6EYD - chains B and C of the 6 polymer chains in the assembly; structure by electron microscopy, 4.22 A resolution (low resolution: residue-level contacts below are approximate; hydrogen-bond / salt-bridge calls are withheld).

== Chain B ==
Molecule: DNA-directed RNA polymerase subunit alpha
From: Mycobacterium smegmatis (strain ATCC 700084 / mc(2)155)
Notes: EC 2.7.7.6
UniProtKB: A0QSL8 (RPOA_MYCS2); residues 1-350 here = UniProt positions 1-350
Chain sequence (350 residues; each row starts with the number of its first residue):
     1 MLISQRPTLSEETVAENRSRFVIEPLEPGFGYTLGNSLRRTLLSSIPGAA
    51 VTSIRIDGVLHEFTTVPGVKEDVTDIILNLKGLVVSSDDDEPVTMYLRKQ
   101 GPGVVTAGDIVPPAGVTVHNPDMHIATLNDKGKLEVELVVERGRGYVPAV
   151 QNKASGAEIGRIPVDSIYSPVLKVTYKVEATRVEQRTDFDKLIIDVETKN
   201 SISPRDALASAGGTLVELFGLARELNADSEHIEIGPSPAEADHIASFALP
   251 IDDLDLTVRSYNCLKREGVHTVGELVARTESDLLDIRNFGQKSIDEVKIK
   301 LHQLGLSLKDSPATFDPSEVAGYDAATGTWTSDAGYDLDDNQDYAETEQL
Unresolved in the structure: 234-350

== Chain C ==
Molecule: DNA-directed RNA polymerase subunit beta
From: Mycobacterium smegmatis (strain ATCC 700084 / mc(2)155)
Notes: EC 2.7.7.6
UniProtKB: P60281 (RPOB_MYCS2); residue numbers follow UniProt; this construct covers 2-1169
Chain sequence (1178 residues; each row starts with the number of its first residue):
     1 VLEGCILAVSSQSKSNAITNNSVPGAPNRVSFAKLREPLEVPGLLDVQTD
    51 SFEWLVGSDRWRQAAIDRGEENPVGGLEEVLAELSPIEDFSGSMSLSFSD
   101 PRFDEVKASVDECKDKDMTYAAPLFVTAEFINNNTGEIKSQTVFMGDFPM
   151 MTEKGTFIINGTERVVVSQLVRSPGVYFDETIDKSTEKTLHSVKVIPGRG
   201 AWLEFDVDKRDTVGVRIDRKRRQPVTVLLKALGWTNEQIVERFGFSEIMM
   251 GTLEKDTTSGTDEALLDIYRKLRPGEPPTKESAQTLLENLFFKEKRYDLA
   301 RVGRYKVNKKLGLNAGKPITSSTLTEEDVVATIEYLVRLHEGQTSMTVPG
   351 GVEVPVEVDDIDHFGNRRLRTVGELIQNQIRVGLSRMERVVRERMTTQDV
   401 EAITPQTLINIRPVVAAIKEFFGTSQLSQFMDQNNPLSGLTHKRRLSALG
   451 PGGLSRERAGLEVRDVHPSHYGRMCPIETPEGPNIGLIGSLSVYARVNPF
   501 GFIETPYRKVENGVVTDQIDYLTADEEDRHVVAQANSPTDENGRFTEDRV
   551 MVRKKGGEVEFVSADQVDYMDVSPRQMVSVATAMIPFLEHDDANRALMGA
   601 NMQRQAVPLVRSEAPLVGTGMELRAAIDAGDVVVADKTGVIEEVSADYIT
   651 VMADDGTRQSYRLRKFARSNHGTCANQRPIVDAGQRVEAGQVIADGPCTQ
   701 NGEMALGKNLLVAIMPWEGHNYEDAIILSNRLVEEDVLTSIHIEEHEIDA
   751 RDTKLGAEEITRDIPNVSDEVLADLDERGIVRIGAEVRDGDILVGKVTPK
   801 GETELTPEERLLRAIFGEKAREVRDTSLKVPHGESGKVIGIRVFSREDDD
   851 ELPAGVNELVRVYVAQKRKISDGDKLAGRHGNKGVIGKILPVEDMPFLPD
   901 GTPVDIILNTHGVPRRMNIGQILETHLGWVAKAGWNIDVAAGVPDWASKL
   951 PEELYSAPADSTVATPVFDGAQEGELAGLLGSTLPNRDGEVMVDADGKST
  1001 LFDGRSGEPFPYPVTVGYMYILKLHHLVDDKIHARSTGPYSMITQQPLGG
  1051 KAQFGGQRFGEMECWAMQAYGAAYTLQELLTIKSDDTVGRVKVYEAIVKG
  1101 ENIPEPGIPESFKVLLKELQSLCLNVEVLSSDGAAIEMRDGDDEDLERAA
  1151 ANLGINLSRNESASVEDLALARHGGSGA
Unresolved in the structure: 1-20, 209-212, 800-822, 1140-1178
Differences from the reference sequence: expression tag (1, 1170-1178)
Swiss-Prot annotation at these positions:
  - mutagenesis: Gln429 (Q429K/L: Rifampicin (Rif) resistant), Asp432 (D432V: Rifampicin (Rif) resistant; D432Y: Rifampicin (Rif) resistant; RbpA no longer rescues transcription in the presence of Rif. Decreased affinity for Rif, no change in affinity for RbpA), His442 (H442D/L/P/R/Y: Rifampicin (Rif) resistant), Arg445 (R445L/P: Rifampicin (Rif) resistant), Ser447 (S447L/P/W: Rifampicin (Rif) resistant; RbpA no longer rescues transcription in the presence of Rif, decreased affinity for Rif, no change in affinity for RbpA; tested in the Leu mutation), Leu449 (L449P: Rifampicin (Rif) resistant)

== How chain B and chain C interact ==
Pairs across the interface (5):
  Pro28(B) - Glu893(C)
  Tyr32(B) - Glu718(C)
  Tyr32(B) - Arg1005(C)
  Asn36(B) - Ser1006(C)
  Asp188(B) - Lys888(C)
Other interface residues (no listed pair), chain B (5 interface residues in all): Gly29
Other interface residues (no listed pair), chain C (6 interface residues in all): Pro891

== In short ==
5 residues of chain B face 6 of chain C across their interface. UniProt lists 6 mutagenesis sites on chain C.
Chain B is DNA-directed RNA polymerase subunit alpha and chain C is DNA-directed RNA polymerase subunit beta,
both from Mycobacterium smegmatis (strain ATCC 700084 / mc(2)155); the structure, Structure of Mycobacterium
smegmatis RNA polymerase Sigma-A holoenzyme, was determined by electron microscopy, deposited together with
6F6W.
